PDB entry 7SS6 | X-ray diffraction, 1.74 A resolution | chain A

Chain A:
Protein: UDP-2,3-diacylglucosamine hydrolase
Source organism: Klebsiella pneumoniae
Notes: EC 3.6.1.54
UniProtKB: A0A1S0WIC1 (A0A1S0WIC1_KLEPN); residues 1-240 here = UniProt positions 1-240
Sequence (259 residues; row label = number of the first residue in the row):
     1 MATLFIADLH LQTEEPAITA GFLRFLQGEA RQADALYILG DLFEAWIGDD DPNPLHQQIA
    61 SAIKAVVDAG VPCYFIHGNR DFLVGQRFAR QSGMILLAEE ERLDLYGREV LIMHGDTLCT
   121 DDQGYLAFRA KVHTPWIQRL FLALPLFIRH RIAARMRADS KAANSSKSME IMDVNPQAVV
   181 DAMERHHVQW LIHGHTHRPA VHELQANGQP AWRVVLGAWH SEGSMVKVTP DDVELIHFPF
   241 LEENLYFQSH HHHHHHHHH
Disordered / not traced: 1, 162-169, 253-259
Sequence notes: expression tag (241-259)
Ion coordination: Mn2+ site 1: D8, H10, D41, H197 (together with BKB); Mn2+ site 2: D41, N79, H114, H195 (together with BKB)
Ligand contacts: BKB (5-{4-[3-chloro-5-(trifluoromethyl)phenyl]piperazine-1-sulfonyl}-N-[5-(hydroxyamino)-5-oxopentyl]-2,3-dihydro-1H-indole-1-carboxamide): D8, H10, D41, E44, A45, W46, I47, N79, R80, F82, L83, H114, Y125, V132, I137, Q138, F141, I152, A153, M156, R157, S160, I171, H195, H197
From the paper describing this entry:
  - binding site for BKB: A45, W46, N79, R80, F82, L83, I137, F141, I152, A153, M156, R157, I171

Summary:
Ligands of chain A: compound BKB. D8, H10, D41 and H197 coordinate Mn2+ site 1. D41, N79, H114 and H195 form
the Mn2+ site 2. The paper reports a binding site for BKB at A45, W46 and N79 among others.
Chain A is UDP-2,3-diacylglucosamine hydrolase (Klebsiella pneumoniae); the structure, Structure of Klebsiella
LpxH in complex with JH-LPH-45, was determined by X-ray diffraction, deposited together with 7SS7.
